PDB entry 8FLJ | electron microscopy, 3.48 A resolution | chains I and M of the 14 polymer chains in the assembly

[Chain I]
Molecule: CRISPR leader, sense strand of DNA
Notes: engineered mutation(s): C30A,T31A,T32A,C34A,G35A,G97A,G98A,T99A,T101A,T102A,T103C,C104G,T105C,T108C,T109G,C110A,C111A,T112A,A117C,T118G
Sequence (139 nucleotides; numbered 1 to 139; the number before each row is that of its first residue):
     1 AAGCTTCCGACCCTTTTTTCGGACGATTTAAAAAACCCTTATAAATCAGC
    51 AAGTTACGAGACCTCGAAAAAAGAGGGTTTCTGGCGGGAAAAACTCAAAA
   101 AACGCTTCGAAATCAACCGGTTATAGGTTTTCGGAGCTA

[Chain M]
Protein: CRISPR-associated nuclease/helicase Cas3 subtype I-F/YPEST
Organism: Pseudomonas aeruginosa PA14
Notes: EC 3.1.-.-, 3.6.4.-
UniProtKB: Q02ML8 (CAS3_PSEAB); numbering as in UniProt (aligned over 1-1076)
Amino-acid sequence (1076 residues; row label = number of the first residue in the row):
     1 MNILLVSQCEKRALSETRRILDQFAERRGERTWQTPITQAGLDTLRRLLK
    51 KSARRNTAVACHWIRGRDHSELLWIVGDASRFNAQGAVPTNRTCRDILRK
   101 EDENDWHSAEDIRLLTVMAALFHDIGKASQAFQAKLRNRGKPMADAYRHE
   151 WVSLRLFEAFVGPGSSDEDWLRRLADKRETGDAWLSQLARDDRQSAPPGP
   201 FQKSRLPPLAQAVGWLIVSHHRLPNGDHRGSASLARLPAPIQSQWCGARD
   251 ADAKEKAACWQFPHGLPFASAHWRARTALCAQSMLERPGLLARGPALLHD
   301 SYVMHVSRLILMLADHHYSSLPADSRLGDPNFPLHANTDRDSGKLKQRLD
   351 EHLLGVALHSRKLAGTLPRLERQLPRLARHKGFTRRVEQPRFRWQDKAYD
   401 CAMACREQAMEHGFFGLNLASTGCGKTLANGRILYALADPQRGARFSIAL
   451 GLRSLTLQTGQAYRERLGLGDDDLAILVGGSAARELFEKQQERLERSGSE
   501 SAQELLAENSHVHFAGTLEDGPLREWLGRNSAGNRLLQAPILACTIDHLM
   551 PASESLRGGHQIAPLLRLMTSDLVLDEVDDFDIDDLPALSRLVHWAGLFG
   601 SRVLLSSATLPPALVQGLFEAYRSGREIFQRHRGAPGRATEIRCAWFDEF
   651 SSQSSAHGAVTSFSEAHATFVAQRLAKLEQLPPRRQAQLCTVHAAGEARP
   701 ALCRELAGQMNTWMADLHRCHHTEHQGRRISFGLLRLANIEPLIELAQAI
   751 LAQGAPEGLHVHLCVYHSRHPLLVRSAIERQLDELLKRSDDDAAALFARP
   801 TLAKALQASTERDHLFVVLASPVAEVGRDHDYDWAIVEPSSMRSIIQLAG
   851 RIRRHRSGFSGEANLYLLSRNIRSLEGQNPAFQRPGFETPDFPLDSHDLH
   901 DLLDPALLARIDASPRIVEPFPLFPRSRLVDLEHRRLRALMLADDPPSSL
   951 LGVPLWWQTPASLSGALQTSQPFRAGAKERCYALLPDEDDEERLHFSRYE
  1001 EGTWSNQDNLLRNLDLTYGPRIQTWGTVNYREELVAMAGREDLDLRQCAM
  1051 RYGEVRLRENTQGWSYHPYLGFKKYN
Disordered / not traced: 705-713, 723-737, 787-793, 806-820, 827-830, 856-863, 900-905, 921-925, 986-991, 1000-1003, 1014-1023, 1060-1076
Swiss-Prot annotation at these positions:
  - motif: Asp576 to Asp579 (DEAD box)
  - binding site (Mg(2+)): Asp124, His220
  - mutagenesis: Asp124 (D124A: In a disruption mutant, does not restore biofilm formation, restores crRNA production), Asp576 (D576A: In a disruption mutant, does not restore biofilm formation, restores crRNA production)
What the authors report for this chain:
  - conformationally variable residues (order/disorder transition): Thr90 to Glu110
  - binding site for CRISPR leader, sense strand of DNA (chain I): Arg12, Arg54, Arg55, Asn56, Lys381, Arg393, Lys397
  - mutagenesis - K11D/R12E, K11D/R12E/R55E/N56D: abolished catalytic activity
  - mutagenesis - R55E/N56D: decreased catalytic activity

[Interface between chain I and chain M]
Pairs across the interface (11; chain I residue first):
  DG73(I) with Arg55(M), base contact; Lys381(M), salt bridge to the phosphate
  DA74(I) with Arg55(M), base contact
  DG75(I) with Arg55(M), hydrogen bond to the sugar
  DG76(I) with Gly77(M), phosphate contact; Asp78(M), phosphate contact
  DG77(I) with Lys50(M), sugar contact; Ala53(M), sugar contact; Val76(M), phosphate contact; Gly77(M), hydrogen bond to the phosphate
  DT78(I) with Lys50(M), phosphate contact
Other interface residues (no listed pair), chain M (8 interface residues in all): Arg54

[In short]
The interface between chain I and chain M involves 6 residues on one side and 8 on the other; the contacts
include 2 hydrogen bonds and 1 salt bridge. Polar contacts include DG75(I)-Arg55(M), DG77(I)-Gly77(M) and
DG73(I)-Lys381(M). The paper reports a binding site for CRISPR leader, sense strand of DNA (chain I) at
Arg12(M), Arg54(M) and Arg55(M) among others; K11D/R12E and K11D/R12E/R55E/N56D of chain M abolish catalytic
activity.
Chain I is CRISPR leader, sense strand of DNA and chain M is CRISPR-associated nuclease/helicase Cas3 subtype
I-F/YPEST (Pseudomonas aeruginosa PA14); the structure, Cas1-Cas2/3 integrase and IHF bound to CRISPR leader,
repeat and foreign DNA, was determined by electron microscopy.
